PDB entry 3CMT | X-ray diffraction, 3.15 A resolution | chains C and A of the 3 polymer chains in the assembly

== Chain C ==
Molecule: 6-nt DNA strand
Sequence (6 nucleotides; row label = number of the first residue in the row):
  2007 GGTGGG

== Chain A ==
Protein: Protein recA
Organism: Escherichia coli
UniProt: P0A7G6 (RECA_ECOLI); the construct has insertions or renumbered stretches relative to UniProt, so the offset changes along the chain: 30-334 = UniProt 31-335; 1001-1334 = UniProt 2-335; 2001-2334 = UniProt 2-335; 3001-3334 = UniProt 2-335; 1 more segments
Chain sequence (1706 residues; numbered 26 to 4334; 2603 numbers in that range are skipped by the numbering (no residue carries them; nothing is unmodelled there); the number before each row is that of its first residue):
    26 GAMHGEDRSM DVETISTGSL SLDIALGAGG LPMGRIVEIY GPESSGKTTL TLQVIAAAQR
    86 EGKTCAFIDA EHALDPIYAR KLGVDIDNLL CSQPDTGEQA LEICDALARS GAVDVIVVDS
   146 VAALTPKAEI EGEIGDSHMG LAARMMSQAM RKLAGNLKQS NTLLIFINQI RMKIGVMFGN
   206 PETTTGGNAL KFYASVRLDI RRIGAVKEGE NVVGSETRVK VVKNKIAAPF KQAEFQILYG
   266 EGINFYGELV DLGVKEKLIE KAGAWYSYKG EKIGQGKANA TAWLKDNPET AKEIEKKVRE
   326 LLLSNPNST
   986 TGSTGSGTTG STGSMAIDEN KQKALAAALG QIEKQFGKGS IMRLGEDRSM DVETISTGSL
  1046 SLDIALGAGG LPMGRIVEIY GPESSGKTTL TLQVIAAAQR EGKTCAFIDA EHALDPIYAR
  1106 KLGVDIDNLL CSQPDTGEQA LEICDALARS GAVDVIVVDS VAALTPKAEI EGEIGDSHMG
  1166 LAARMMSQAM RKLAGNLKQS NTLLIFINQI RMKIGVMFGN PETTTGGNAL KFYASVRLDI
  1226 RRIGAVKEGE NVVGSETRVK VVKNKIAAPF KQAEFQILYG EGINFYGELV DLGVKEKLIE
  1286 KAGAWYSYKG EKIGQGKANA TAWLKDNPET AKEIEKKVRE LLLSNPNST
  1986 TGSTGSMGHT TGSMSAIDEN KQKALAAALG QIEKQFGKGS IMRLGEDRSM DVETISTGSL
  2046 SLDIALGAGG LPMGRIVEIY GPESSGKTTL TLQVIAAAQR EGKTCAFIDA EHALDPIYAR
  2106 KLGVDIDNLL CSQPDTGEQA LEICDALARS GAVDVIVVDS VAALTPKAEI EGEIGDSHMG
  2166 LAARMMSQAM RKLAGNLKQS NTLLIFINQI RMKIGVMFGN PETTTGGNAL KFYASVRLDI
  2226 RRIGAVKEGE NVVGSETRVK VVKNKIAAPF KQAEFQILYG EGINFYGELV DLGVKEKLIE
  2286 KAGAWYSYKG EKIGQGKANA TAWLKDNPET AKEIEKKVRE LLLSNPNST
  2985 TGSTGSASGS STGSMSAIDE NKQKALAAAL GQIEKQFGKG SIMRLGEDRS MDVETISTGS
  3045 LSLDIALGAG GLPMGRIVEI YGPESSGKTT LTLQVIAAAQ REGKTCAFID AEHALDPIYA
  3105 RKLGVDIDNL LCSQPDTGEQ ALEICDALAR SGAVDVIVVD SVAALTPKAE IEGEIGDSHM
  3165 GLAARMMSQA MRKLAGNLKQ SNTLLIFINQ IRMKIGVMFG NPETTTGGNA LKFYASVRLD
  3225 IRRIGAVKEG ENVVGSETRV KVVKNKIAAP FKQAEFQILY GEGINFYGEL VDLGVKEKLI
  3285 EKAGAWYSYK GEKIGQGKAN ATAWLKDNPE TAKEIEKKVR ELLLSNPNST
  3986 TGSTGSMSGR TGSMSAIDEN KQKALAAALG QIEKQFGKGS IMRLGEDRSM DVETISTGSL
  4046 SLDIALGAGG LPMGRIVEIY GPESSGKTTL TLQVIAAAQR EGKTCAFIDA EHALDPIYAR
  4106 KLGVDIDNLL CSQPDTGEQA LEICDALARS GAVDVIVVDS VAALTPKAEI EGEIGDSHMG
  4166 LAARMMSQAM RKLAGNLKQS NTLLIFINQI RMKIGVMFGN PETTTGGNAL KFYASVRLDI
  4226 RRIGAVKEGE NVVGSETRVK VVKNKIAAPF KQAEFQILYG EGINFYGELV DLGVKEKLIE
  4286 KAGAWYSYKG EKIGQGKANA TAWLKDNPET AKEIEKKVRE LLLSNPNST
Unresolved in the structure: 26-36, 334, 986-1000, 1334, 1986-2000, 2334, 2985-3000, 3334, 3986-4000, 4157-4163, 4197-4204, 4329-4334
Construct notes: linker (26-29, 986-1000, 1986-2000, 2985-3000, 3986-4000)
Curated features (UniProtKB/Swiss-Prot):
  - binding site (ATP): Gly-66 to Thr-73, Gly-1066 to Thr-1073, Gly-2066 to Thr-2073, Gly-3066 to Thr-3073, Gly-4066 to Thr-4073
Bound ions: Mg2+ site 1: Thr-73 (together with ADP); Mg2+ site 2: Thr-1073 (together with ADP); Mg2+ site 3: Thr-2073 (together with ADP); Mg2+ site 4: Thr-3073 (together with ADP); Mg2+ site 5: Thr-4073 (together with ADP)
Small-molecule neighbours:
  - ADP (adenosine-5'-diphosphate), molecule 1: Pro-67, Glu-68, Ser-69, Ser-70, Gly-71, Lys-72, Thr-73, Thr-74, Asp-100, Tyr-103, Ser-240, Tyr-264, Asn-1249, Lys-1250, Ile-1251, Ala-1252, Ala-1253, Pro-1254
  - ADP, molecule 2: Pro-1067, Glu-1068, Ser-1069, Ser-1070, Gly-1071, Lys-1072, Thr-1073, Thr-1074, Asp-1100, Tyr-1103, Ser-1240, Tyr-1264, Asn-2249, Lys-2250, Ile-2251, Ala-2252, Ala-2253, Pro-2254
  - ADP, molecule 3: Pro-2067, Glu-2068, Ser-2069, Ser-2070, Gly-2071, Lys-2072, Thr-2073, Thr-2074, Asp-2100, Tyr-2103, Ser-2240, Tyr-2264, Gly-2265, Asn-3249, Lys-3250, Ile-3251, Ala-3252, Ala-3253, Pro-3254
  - ADP, molecule 4: Pro-3067, Glu-3068, Ser-3069, Ser-3070, Gly-3071, Lys-3072, Thr-3073, Thr-3074, Asp-3100, Tyr-3103, Ser-3240, Tyr-3264, Asn-4249, Lys-4250, Ile-4251, Ala-4252, Ala-4253, Pro-4254
  - ADP, molecule 5: Pro-4067, Glu-4068, Ser-4069, Ser-4070, Gly-4071, Lys-4072, Thr-4073, Thr-4074, Asp-4100, Tyr-4103, Ser-4240, Tyr-4264
  - tetrafluoroaluminate (ALF), molecule 1: Glu-68, Ser-69, Lys-72, Thr-73, Glu-96, Ser-145, Phe-1217, Lys-1248, Lys-1250
  - tetrafluoroaluminate (ALF), molecule 2: Pro-1067, Glu-1068, Ser-1069, Lys-1072, Thr-1073, Glu-1096, Ser-1145, Phe-2217, Lys-2248, Lys-2250
  - tetrafluoroaluminate (ALF), molecule 3: Pro-2067, Glu-2068, Ser-2069, Lys-2072, Thr-2073, Glu-2096, Phe-3217, Lys-3248, Lys-3250
  - tetrafluoroaluminate (ALF), molecule 4: Glu-3068, Ser-3069, Lys-3072, Thr-3073, Glu-3096, Phe-4217, Lys-4248, Lys-4250
  - tetrafluoroaluminate: Glu-4068, Ser-4069, Lys-4072, Thr-4073, Glu-4096, Asp-4144

== Interface between chain C and chain A ==
Contacting residue pairs (13):
  DG2007(C) / Met-3164(A)  base contact
  DG2007(C) / Arg-3169(A)  base contact
  DG2008(C) / Arg-3169(A)  base contact
  DT2009(C) / Ser-2162(A)  phosphate contact
  DT2009(C) / Met-2164(A)  base contact
  DG2010(C) / Ile-1199(A)  base contact
  DG2010(C) / Ser-2162(A)  phosphate contact
  DG2010(C) / Met-2164(A)  hydrogen bond to the base
  DG2010(C) / Arg-2169(A)  base contact
  DG2011(C) / Arg-2169(A)  base contact
  DG2012(C) / Gly-200(A)  base contact
  DG2012(C) / Ser-1162(A)  sugar contact
  DG2012(C) / Met-1164(A)  base contact
Other interface residues (no listed pair), chain A (12 interface residues in all): Gly-1200, Met-1202, Ile-2199

== Summary ==
The interface between chain C and chain A involves 6 residues on one side and 12 on the other, with 1 hydrogen
bond. The hydrogen-bonded pair is DG2010(C)/Met-2164(A). Ligands of chain A: 5 copies of tetrafluoroaluminate
and 5 copies of ADP.
Chain C is a 6-nt DNA strand and chain A is Protein recA (Escherichia coli); the structure, Mechanism of
homologous recombination from the RecA-ssDNA/dsDNA structures, was determined by X-ray diffraction (same
publication as 3CMU, 3CMV and 3CMX).
